3USQ - chain A; structure by X-ray diffraction, 2.40 A resolution.

Chain A:
Protein: Glycogenin-1
Source organism: Oryctolagus cuniculus
Notes: EC 2.4.1.186
Reference sequence: P13280 (GLYG_RABIT); residues 0-270 here correspond to UniProt positions 1-271 (UniProt number = residue number + 1)
Chain sequence (291 residues; numbered -20 to 270; the number before each row is that of its first residue; numbers below 1 keep their minus sign (Met-20 is residue -20)):
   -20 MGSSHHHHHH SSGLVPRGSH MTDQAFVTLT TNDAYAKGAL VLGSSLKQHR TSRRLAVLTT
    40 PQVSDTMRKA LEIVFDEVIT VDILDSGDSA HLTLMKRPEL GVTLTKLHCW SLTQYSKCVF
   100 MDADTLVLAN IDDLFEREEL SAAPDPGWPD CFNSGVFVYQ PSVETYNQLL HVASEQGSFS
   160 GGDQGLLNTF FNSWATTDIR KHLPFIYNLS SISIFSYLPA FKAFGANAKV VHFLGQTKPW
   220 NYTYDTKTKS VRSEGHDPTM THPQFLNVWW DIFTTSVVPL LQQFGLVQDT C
Not modelled in the structure: -20 to -1, 232-241, 266-270
Construct notes: expression tag (-20 to -1); engineered mutation Ser159 (Asp160 in P13280), Phe194 (Tyr195 in P13280)
Curated features (UniProtKB/Swiss-Prot):
  - binding site (UDP): Leu8, Thr10, Asn11, Tyr14, Arg76, Asp101, Ala102, Asp103, His211, Gly214, Lys217
  - binding site (UDP-alpha-D-glucose): Leu8, Thr10, Asn11, Tyr14, Arg76, Lys85, Asp101, Ala102, Asp103, Asn132, Ser133, Asp162, Gln163, Gly214, Lys217
  - binding site (Mn(2+)): Asp101, Asp103, His211
  - site: Lys85 (Important for catalytic activity)
  - modified residue: Thr1 (N-acetylthreonine), Ser43 (Phosphoserine)
From the paper describing this entry:
  - mutagenesis - T82M, D159S/Y194F, Y194F: abolished catalytic activity

In short:
From UniProt: 11 UDP-binding residues, 15 UDP-alpha-D-glucose-binding residues and 3 Mn2+-binding residues.
From the paper: T82M, D159S/Y194F and Y194F abolish catalytic activity.
Chain A is Glycogenin-1 (Oryctolagus cuniculus); the structure, Structure of D159S/Y194F glycogenin mutant
truncated at residue 270, was determined by X-ray diffraction (same publication as 3USR).
